PDB entry 1P18 | X-ray diffraction, 2.00 A resolution | chains A and B

# Chain A (and B)
Molecule: hypoxanthine phosphoribosyltransferase
From: Trypanosoma cruzi
Notes: EC 2.4.2.8; chain B of this document is another copy of the same molecule, construct and numbering; everything in this record applies to it too
UniProt: Q27796 (Q27796_TRYCR); numbering as in UniProt (aligned over 1-221)
Amino-acid sequence (221 residues; row label = number of the first residue in the row):
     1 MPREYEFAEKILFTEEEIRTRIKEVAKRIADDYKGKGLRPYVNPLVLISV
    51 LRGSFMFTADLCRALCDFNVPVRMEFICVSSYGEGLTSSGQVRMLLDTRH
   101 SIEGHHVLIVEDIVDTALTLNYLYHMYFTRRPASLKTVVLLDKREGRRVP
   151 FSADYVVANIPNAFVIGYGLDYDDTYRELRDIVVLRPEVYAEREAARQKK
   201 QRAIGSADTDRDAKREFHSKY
Unresolved in the structure: 1-4, 192-221 (chain B: 1-4, 199-221)
Sequence notes: engineered mutation R52 (Lys in Q27796)
Bound ions: Mg2+ site 1: E111, D112 (together with 1-O-pyrophosphono-5-O-phosphono-ribose); Mg2+ site 2: D171 (together with 1-O-pyrophosphono-5-O-phosphono-ribose)
Small-molecule neighbours:
  - 7HP (7-hydroxy-pyrazolo[4,3-d]pyrimidine): I113, D115, K143, A163, F164, V165, L170, D171
  - 1-O-pyrophosphono-5-O-phosphono-ribose (PRP; 1-O-pyrophosphono-5-O-phosphono-alpha-D-ribofuranose): L51, R52, G53, E111, D112, I113, V114, D115, T116, A117, D171, R177

# Chain A / chain B interface
Pairs across the interface (59; chain A residue first):
  Y41(A) - Y172(B)
  Y41(A) - D173(B)
  Y41(A) - T175(B)
  Y41(A) - Y176(B)  hydrogen bond
  Y41(A) - R193(B)
  L51(A) - L51(B)  hydrophobic
  R52(A) - F76(B)
  R52(A) - R99(B)
  F55(A) - A59(B)  hydrophobic
  F55(A) - C62(B)  hydrophobic
  F55(A) - M74(B)  hydrophobic
  F55(A) - F76(B)  hydrophobic
  M56(A) - C62(B)  hydrophobic
  M56(A) - R63(B)  hydrogen bond
  A59(A) - F55(B)  hydrophobic
  A59(A) - A59(B)  hydrophobic
  D60(A) - R63(B)  salt bridge
  C62(A) - F55(B)  hydrophobic
  C62(A) - M56(B)  hydrophobic
  C62(A) - E178(B)
  R63(A) - M56(B)
  R63(A) - D60(B)  salt bridge
  R63(A) - R63(B)
  R63(A) - Y168(B)
  R63(A) - E178(B)
  R63(A) - R180(B)  hydrogen bond (backbone-side chain)
  A64(A) - R180(B)
  C66(A) - E178(B)
  C66(A) - L179(B)  hydrophobic
  D67(A) - R180(B)  salt bridge
  V70(A) - E178(B)
  P71(A) - E178(B)
  V72(A) - E178(B)  hydrogen bond (backbone-side chain)
  M74(A) - F55(B)  hydrophobic
  F76(A) - R52(B)
  F76(A) - F55(B)  hydrophobic
  C78(A) - R99(B)  hydrogen bond
  V79(A) - R99(B)  hydrogen bond (backbone-side chain)
  S80(A) - R99(B)
  L96(A) - C78(B)  hydrophobic
  L96(A) - L96(B)  hydrophobic
  H100(A) - D174(B)  salt bridge
  Y168(A) - R63(B)
  Y172(A) - Y41(B)
  D173(A) - Y41(B)
  D174(A) - H100(B)  salt bridge
  T175(A) - P40(B)
  T175(A) - Y41(B)
  Y176(A) - Y41(B)  hydrogen bond
  E178(A) - C62(B)
  E178(A) - R63(B)
  E178(A) - C66(B)
  E178(A) - P71(B)
  E178(A) - V72(B)  hydrogen bond (side chain-backbone)
  L179(A) - C66(B)  hydrophobic
  R180(A) - R63(B)
  R180(A) - A64(B)
  R180(A) - D67(B)  salt bridge
  V189(A) - Y41(B)
Other interface residues (no listed pair), chain A (38 interface residues in all): E15, P40, T58, R73, L95, R177
Other interface residues (no listed pair), chain B (39 interface residues in all): E15, T58, V70, R73, E84, L95, R177, V189

# Summary
38 residues of chain A face 39 of chain B across their interface; the contacts include 8 hydrogen bonds and 6
salt bridges. Polar pairs include D60(A)-R63(B), D67(A)-R180(B) and H100(A)-D174(B). Ligands of chain A:
compound 7HP and 1-O-pyrophosphono-5-O-phosphono-ribose. E111(A) and D112(A) coordinate Mg2+ site 1.
Both chains are hypoxanthine phosphoribosyltransferase (Trypanosoma cruzi). Entry 1P18 (Hypoxanthine
Phosphoribosyltransferase from Trypanosoma cruzi, K68R mutant, ternary substrates complex) was determined by
X-ray diffraction, deposited together with 1P17 and 1P19.
